PDB entry 8TO7 | electron microscopy, 3.39 A resolution | chains C and K of the 12 polymer chains in the assembly

[Chain C]
Protein: Transmembrane protein gp41
From: Human immunodeficiency virus 1
UniProtKB: Q2N0S5 (Q2N0S5_9HIV1); residues 512-664 here correspond to UniProt positions 509-661 (UniProt number = residue number - 3)
Chain sequence (153 residues; numbered 512 to 664; the number before each row is that of its first residue):
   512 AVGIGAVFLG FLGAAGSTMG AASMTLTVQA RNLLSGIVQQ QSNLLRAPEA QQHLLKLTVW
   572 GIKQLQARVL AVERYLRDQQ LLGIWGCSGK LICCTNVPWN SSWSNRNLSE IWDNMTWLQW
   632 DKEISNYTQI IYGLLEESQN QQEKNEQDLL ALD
Disordered / not traced: 546-567
Disulfides: Cys598-Cys604
Glycans and other covalent adducts: N-acetylglucosamine (NAG) linked to Asn611, Asn618, Asn637
Differences from the reference sequence: conflict Pro559 (Ile556 in Q2N0S5), Cys605 (Thr602 in Q2N0S5)

[Chain K]
Protein: HERH-b*01 light chain
From: Macaca mulatta
Chain sequence (219 residues; numbered 1 to 214 plus 5 insertion-coded residues; the number before each row is that of its first residue; a row labelled like 27A-27E holds insertion residues (27A, then the next letters in order)):
     1 DAVLTQSPLS LPITPGEPAS ISCRSSQ
27A-27E SLLHT
    28 NGETYLNWYQ QKTGQRPRLL ISQVSKREIG VPDRFSASGA GSDFTLKISR VEAEDVGLYF
    88 CGQGLHWPRT FGQGTRVDIK RTVAAPSVFI FPPSEDQVKS GTVSVVCLLN NFYPREASVK
   148 WKVDGALKTG NSQESVTEQD SKDNTYSLSS TLTLSSTEYQ SHKVYACEVT HQGLSSPVTK
   208 SFNRGEC
Disordered / not traced: 108-214
Disulfides: Cys23-Cys88

[How chain C and chain K interact]
Residue-residue contacts (10):
  Ala512(C) - Tyr32(K)  hydrophobic
  Ala512(C) - Gly91(K)
  Ala512(C) - Arg96(K)
  Val513(C) - His27D(K)
  Val513(C) - Gly91(K)
  Val513(C) - Leu92(K)
  Val513(C) - Arg96(K)  hydrogen bond (backbone-side chain)
  Phe519(C) - Asn28(K)
  Phe519(C) - Glu30(K)
  Leu520(C) - Asn28(K)
Also at the interface, not in a pair above, chain C (5 interface residues in all): Gly521

[Overview]
5 residues of chain C face 7 of chain K across their interface; the contacts include 1 hydrogen bond. Its one
hydrogen-bonded contact is Val513(C)-Arg96(K). N-acetylglucosamine is covalently linked to Asn611(C),
Asn618(C) and Asn637(C).
Chain C is Transmembrane protein gp41 (Human immunodeficiency virus 1) and chain K is HERH-b*01 light chain
(Macaca mulatta); the structure, Cryo-EM structure of HERH-b*01 Fab in complex with HIV-1 Env trimer BG505.DS
SOSIP, was determined by electron microscopy together with 8TDX, 8TE7, 8TJR, 8TJS, 8TKC, 8TL2 and 5 further
entries from the same study.
